Entry 6VZD (X-ray diffraction, 1.88 A resolution); this record covers chains A and E.

# Chain A (and E)
Molecule: Pulmonary surfactant-associated protein B
Organism: Mus musculus
Notes: chain E of this document is another copy of the same molecule, construct and numbering; everything in this record applies to it too
Reference sequence: P50405 (PSPB_MOUSE); residues 2-87 here correspond to UniProt positions 61-146 (UniProt number = residue number + 59)
Sequence (87 residues; numbered 1 to 87; the number before each row is that of its first residue):
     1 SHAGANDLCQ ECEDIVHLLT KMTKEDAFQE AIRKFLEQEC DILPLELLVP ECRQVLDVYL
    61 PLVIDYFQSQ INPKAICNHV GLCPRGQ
Not modelled in the structure: 1-5, 85-87 (chain E: 1-2)
Construct notes: expression tag (1); engineered mutation Glu46 (Lys105 in P50405), Glu51 (Arg110 in P50405)
Cystine bridges: Cys9-Cys83, Cys12-Cys77, Cys40-Cys52
Small-molecule neighbours:
  - RXY ((7Z,19R,22R)-25-amino-22-hydroxy-16,22-dioxo-17,21,23-trioxa-22lambda~5~-phosphapentacos-7-en-19-yl (9Z)-octadec-9-enoate), molecule 1: Cys12, Ile15, Val16, Leu19, Tyr66, Phe67, Ile76, His79, Val80
  - RXY, molecule 2: Leu19, Pro44, Leu45, Leu48, Val49, Val55, Tyr59, Leu62, Val63, Tyr66, Phe67
  - RXY, molecule 3: Leu19, Met22, Phe28, Ile32, Phe35, Leu36, Glu39, Cys40, Pro44, Leu45, Val49, Cys52, Val55, Leu56, Tyr59, Leu60, Val63
From the paper describing this entry:
  - mutagenesis - K46E/R51E: unchanged binding to RXY
  - mutagenesis - L36K/L45E/V80K: abolished binding to PLs
  - mutagenesis - L45E: unchanged binding to E. coli lipids

# How chain A and chain E interact
Contacting residue pairs - 49 pairs, chain A then chain E:
  Asn6(A) with Lys21(E), hydrogen bond (side chain-backbone); Glu25(E), hydrogen bond
  Leu8(A) with Met22(E), hydrophobic; Glu25(E); Ala27(E), hydrophobic; Phe28(E)
  Glu11(A) with Lys21(E); Met22(E)
  Cys12(A) with Met22(E)
  Asp14(A) with Leu18(E)
  Ile15(A) with Leu18(E), hydrophobic; Leu19(E), hydrophobic; Met22(E), hydrophobic
  Leu18(A) with Glu11(E); Asp14(E); Ile15(E), hydrophobic; Leu18(E), hydrophobic
  Leu19(A) with Ile15(E), hydrophobic
  Lys21(A) with Glu11(E)
  Met22(A) with Leu8(E), hydrophobic; Glu11(E); Cys12(E); Ile15(E), hydrophobic; Leu82(E), hydrophobic
  Glu25(A) with Gly4(E); Ala5(E), hydrogen bond (side chain-backbone)
  Phe28(A) with Leu8(E)
  Ala31(A) with Val80(E); Gly81(E); Leu82(E), hydrophobic
  Phe35(A) with His79(E); Val80(E), hydrophobic
  Pro44(A) with Tyr59(E)
  Leu48(A) with Val49(E); Pro50(E); Tyr59(E), hydrophobic
  Val49(A) with Leu48(E)
  Pro50(A) with Leu48(E); Pro50(E)
  Val55(A) with Leu48(E), hydrophobic
  Tyr59(A) with Pro44(E); Leu48(E), hydrophobic
  His79(A) with Phe35(E)
  Val80(A) with Ala31(E); Phe35(E), hydrophobic
  Gly81(A) with Ala31(E)
  Leu82(A) with Met22(E), hydrophobic; Phe28(E), hydrophobic; Ala31(E), hydrophobic
Interface residues without a listed pair, chain A (26 interface residues in all): Ala27, Ile32
Interface residues without a listed pair, chain E (28 interface residues in all): Ile32, Glu39, Val55

# Overview
Chain A and chain E form an interface of 26 and 28 residues respectively; the contacts include 3 hydrogen
bonds. Polar pairs include Asn6(A)-Lys21(E), Asn6(A)-Glu25(E) and Glu25(A)-Ala5(E). Ligands of chain A: 3
copies of compound RXY. The paper reports that L36K/L45E/V80K of chain A abolish binding to PLs; K46E/R51E of
chain A leave binding to RXY unchanged.
Chain A and chain E are both Pulmonary surfactant-associated protein B (Mus musculus); the structure,
N-terminal domain of mouse surfactant protein B (K46E/R51E mutant) with bound lipid, was determined by X-ray
diffraction together with 7MBK, 6VYN, 6VZE and 6W1B from the same study.
